Entry 2LE8 (solution NMR); this record covers chains A and B.

Chain A:
Molecule: DNA replication licensing factor MCM6
From: Homo sapiens
Reference sequence: Q14566 (MCM6_HUMAN); residues 5-118 here correspond to UniProt positions 708-821 (UniProt number = residue number + 703)
Amino-acid sequence (114 residues; row label = number of the first residue in the row):
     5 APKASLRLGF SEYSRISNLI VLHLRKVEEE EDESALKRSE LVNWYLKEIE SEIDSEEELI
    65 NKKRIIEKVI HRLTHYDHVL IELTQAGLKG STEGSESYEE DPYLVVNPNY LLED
Construct notes: engineered mutation Ser18 (Cys721 in Q14566)
UniProt features mapped onto this chain:
  - modified residue: Ser59 (Phosphoserine), Thr88 (Phosphothreonine)

Chain B:
Molecule: DNA replication factor Cdt1
From: Homo sapiens
Reference sequence: Q9H211 (CDT1_HUMAN); residues 380-407 here correspond to UniProt positions 413-440 (UniProt number = residue number + 33)
Amino-acid sequence (29 residues; each row starts with the number of its first residue):
   380 SALKGVSQDL LERIRAKEAQ KQLAQMTRW
Construct notes: expression tag (408)
Reported in the primary citation:
  - mutagenesis - R392A: decreased binding to DNA replication licensing factor MCM6 (chain A)

How chain A and chain B interact:
Contacting residue pairs (23; chain A residue first):
  Asn47(A) with Arg392(B)
  Lys51(A) with Arg392(B)
  Glu54(A) with Lys400(B)
  Ser55(A) with Lys400(B); Met405(B)
  Ile57(A) with Lys396(B); Lys400(B)
  Asp58(A) with Lys400(B); Met405(B)
  Glu60(A) with Ser380(B); Ile393(B)
  Leu63(A) with Ile393(B); Lys396(B)
  Ile64(A) with Ala381(B); Leu390(B); Ile393(B)
  Lys67(A) with Leu389(B); Leu390(B); Arg392(B); Ile393(B)
  Arg68(A) with Val385(B)
  Glu71(A) with Ser386(B); Leu389(B)
Interface residues without a listed pair, chain A (15 interface residues in all): Val46, Leu50, Ser59
Interface residues without a listed pair, chain B (12 interface residues in all): Glu397
From the paper, about this interface:
  - residue pairs: Glu54(A)-Lys396(B), Leu63(A)-Ile393(B) (hydrophobic contact), Ile64(A)-Ile393(B) (hydrophobic contact), Lys400(B)-Glu54(A)
  - interface residues, chain A: Ile64(A)
  - interface residues, chain B: Leu390(B), Ile393(B)
  - hot spots on chain B (mutagenesis) - I393A: decreased binding to DNA replication licensing factor MCM6 (chain A)

Summary:
15 residues of chain A face 12 of chain B across their interface. The paper describes contacts between
Glu54(A) and Lys396(B) and Lys400(B) and Glu54(A); hydrophobic contacts between Leu63(A) and Ile393(B) and
Ile64(A) and Ile393(B). The paper reports that R392A and I393A of chain B reduce binding to DNA replication
licensing factor MCM6 (chain A); interface residues Ile64(A) and Leu390(B) among others.
Chain A is DNA replication licensing factor MCM6 and chain B is DNA replication factor Cdt1, both from Homo
sapiens; the structure, The protein complex for DNA replication, was determined by solution NMR.
